PDB entry 4P09 | X-ray diffraction, 1.70 A resolution | chain A

# Chain A
Protein: E3 ubiquitin-protein ligase RNF31
Source organism: Homo sapiens
Notes: EC 6.3.2.-
UniProtKB: Q96EP0 (RNF31_HUMAN); residue numbers follow UniProt; this construct covers 1-179
Sequence (184 residues; row label = number of the first residue in the row; numbers below 1 keep their minus sign (Gly-4 is residue -4)):
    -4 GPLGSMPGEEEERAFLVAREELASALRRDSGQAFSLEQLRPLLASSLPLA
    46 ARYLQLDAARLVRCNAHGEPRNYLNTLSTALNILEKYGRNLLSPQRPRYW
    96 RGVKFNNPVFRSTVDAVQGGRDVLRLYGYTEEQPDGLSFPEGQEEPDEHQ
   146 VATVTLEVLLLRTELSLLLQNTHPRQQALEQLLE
Disordered / not traced: -4 to 1, 179
Construct notes: expression tag (-4 to 0)
Swiss-Prot annotation at these positions:
  - natural variant: Leu72 (L72P: In IMD115)
  - mutagenesis: Tyr82 (Y82A: Abolished interaction with OTULIN; Y82F: Reduced interaction with OTULIN), Asn85 (N85A: Reduced interaction with OTULIN), Lys99 (K99E: Reduced interaction with OTULIN), Asn101 (N101R: Does not affect interaction with OTULIN), Asn102 (N102A: Abolished interaction with SPATA2; N102D: Abolished interaction with OTULIN), Val104 (V104A: Reduced interaction with OTULIN)

# Summary
Curated annotation (UniProt) lists 6 mutagenesis sites.
Chain A is E3 ubiquitin-protein ligase RNF31 (Homo sapiens); the structure, Crystal structure of HOIP PUB
domain, was determined by X-ray diffraction together with 4P0A and 4P0B from the same study.
